PDB entry 3GTL | X-ray diffraction, 3.38 A resolution | chains B and J of the 13 polymer chains in the assembly

# Chain B
Molecule: DNA-directed RNA polymerase II subunit RPB2
From: Saccharomyces cerevisiae
Notes: EC 2.7.7.6; fragment: DNA-directed RNA polymerase II 140 kDa polypeptide
UniProt: P08518 (RPB2_YEAST); residues 1-1224 here = UniProt positions 1-1224
Amino-acid sequence (1224 residues; row label = number of the first residue in the row):
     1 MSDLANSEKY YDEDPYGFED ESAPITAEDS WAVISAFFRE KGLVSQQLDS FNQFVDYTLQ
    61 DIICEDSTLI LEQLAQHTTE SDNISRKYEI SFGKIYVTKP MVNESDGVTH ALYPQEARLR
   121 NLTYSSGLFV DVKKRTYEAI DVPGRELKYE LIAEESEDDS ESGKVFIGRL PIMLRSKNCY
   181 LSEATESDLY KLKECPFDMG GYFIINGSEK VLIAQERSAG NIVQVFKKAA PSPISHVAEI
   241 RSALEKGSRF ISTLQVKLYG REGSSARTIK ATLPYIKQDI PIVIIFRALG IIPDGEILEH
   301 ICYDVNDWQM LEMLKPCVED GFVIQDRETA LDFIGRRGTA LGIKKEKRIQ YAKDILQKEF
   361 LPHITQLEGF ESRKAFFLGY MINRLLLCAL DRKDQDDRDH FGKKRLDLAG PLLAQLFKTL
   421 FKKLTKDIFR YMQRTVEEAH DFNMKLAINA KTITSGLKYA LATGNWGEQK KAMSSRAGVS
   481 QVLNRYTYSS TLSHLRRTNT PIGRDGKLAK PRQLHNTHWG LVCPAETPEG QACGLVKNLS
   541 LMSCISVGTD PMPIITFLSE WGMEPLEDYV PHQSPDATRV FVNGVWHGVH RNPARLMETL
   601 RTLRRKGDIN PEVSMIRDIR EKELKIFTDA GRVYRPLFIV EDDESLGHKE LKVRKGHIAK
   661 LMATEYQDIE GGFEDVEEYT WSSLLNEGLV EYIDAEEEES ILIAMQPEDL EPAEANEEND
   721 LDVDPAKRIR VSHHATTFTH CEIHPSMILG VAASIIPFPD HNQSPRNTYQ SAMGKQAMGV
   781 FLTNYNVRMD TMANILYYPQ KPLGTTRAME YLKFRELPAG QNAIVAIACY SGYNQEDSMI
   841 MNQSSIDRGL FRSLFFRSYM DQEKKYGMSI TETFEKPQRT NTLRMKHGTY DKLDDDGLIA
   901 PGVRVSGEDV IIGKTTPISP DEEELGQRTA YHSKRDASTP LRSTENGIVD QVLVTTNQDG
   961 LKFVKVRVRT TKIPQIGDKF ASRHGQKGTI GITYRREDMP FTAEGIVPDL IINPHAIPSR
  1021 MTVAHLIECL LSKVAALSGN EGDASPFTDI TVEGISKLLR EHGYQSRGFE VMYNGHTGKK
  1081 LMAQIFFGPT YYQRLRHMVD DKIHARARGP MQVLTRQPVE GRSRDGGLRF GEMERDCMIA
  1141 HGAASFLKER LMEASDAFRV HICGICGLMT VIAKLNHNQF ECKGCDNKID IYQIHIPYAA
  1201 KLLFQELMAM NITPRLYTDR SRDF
Disordered / not traced: 1-19, 71-89, 135-163, 336-344, 438-445, 503-508, 669-677, 716-721, 920-932

# Chain J
Molecule: DNA-directed RNA polymerases I, II, and III subunit RPABC5
From: Saccharomyces cerevisiae
Notes: fragment: DNA-directed RNA polymerases I/II/III subunit 10
UniProt: P22139 (RPAB5_YEAST); numbering as in UniProt (aligned over 1-70)
Amino-acid sequence (70 residues; row label = number of the first residue in the row):
     1 MIVPVRCFSC GKVVGDKWES YLNLLQEDEL DEGTALSRLG LKRYCCRRMI LTHVDLIEKF
    61 LRYNPLEKRD
Disordered / not traced: 66-70
UniProt features mapped onto this chain:
  - binding site (Zn(2+)): Cys-7, Cys-10, Cys-45, Cys-46
  - cross-link: Lys-59 (Glycyl lysine isopeptide (Lys-Gly) (interchain with G-Cter in ubiquitin))

# Chain B / chain J interface
Pairs across the interface (57):
  Glu-186(B) / Arg-62(J)  salt bridge
  Tyr-190(B) / Lys-59(J)
  Tyr-190(B) / Arg-62(J)
  Tyr-190(B) / Tyr-63(J)  hydrophobic
  Cys-195(B) / Tyr-63(J)
  Pro-196(B) / Tyr-63(J)
  Phe-197(B) / Lys-59(J)
  Val-780(B) / Leu-56(J)  hydrophobic
  Thr-783(B) / Lys-59(J)
  Thr-783(B) / Phe-60(J)
  Thr-783(B) / Tyr-63(J)
  Asn-784(B) / Tyr-63(J)  hydrogen bond (backbone-side chain)
  Tyr-785(B) / Met-1(J)
  Tyr-785(B) / Phe-60(J)  hydrophobic
  Tyr-797(B) / Met-1(J)
  Tyr-798(B) / Ile-2(J)
  Tyr-798(B) / Pro-4(J)  hydrophobic
  Tyr-798(B) / Phe-8(J)  hydrophobic
  Gln-800(B) / Met-49(J)
  Gln-800(B) / Thr-52(J)
  Lys-801(B) / Leu-51(J)
  Lys-801(B) / Thr-52(J)  hydrogen bond (backbone-backbone)
  Lys-801(B) / Val-54(J)
  Leu-803(B) / Arg-48(J)
  Leu-803(B) / Leu-51(J)  hydrophobic
  Leu-803(B) / Thr-52(J)
  Arg-815(B) / Val-54(J)
  Glu-816(B) / Val-54(J)
  Glu-816(B) / Leu-56(J)
  Gln-821(B) / Phe-8(J)
  Asn-822(B) / Arg-48(J)
  Asn-822(B) / Thr-52(J)
  Ile-824(B) / Arg-48(J)
  Ser-845(B) / Phe-8(J)
  Arg-848(B) / Cys-7(J)  hydrogen bond (side chain-backbone)
  Arg-848(B) / Phe-8(J)  hydrogen bond (side chain-backbone)
  Arg-848(B) / Ser-9(J)
  Arg-848(B) / Cys-10(J)  hydrogen bond (side chain-backbone)
  Arg-848(B) / Gly-11(J)
  Gly-849(B) / Phe-8(J)
  Leu-850(B) / Phe-8(J)  hydrophobic
  Arg-996(B) / Cys-10(J)
  Glu-1004(B) / Arg-43(J)
  Val-1007(B) / Ser-9(J)
  Asp-1009(B) / Phe-8(J)
  Asp-1009(B) / Ser-9(J)  hydrogen bond (side chain-backbone)
  Asp-1009(B) / Arg-48(J)  salt bridge
  Ala-1036(B) / Tyr-44(J)  hydrophobic
  Ala-1036(B) / Arg-47(J)  hydrogen bond (backbone-side chain)
  Leu-1037(B) / Arg-47(J)  hydrogen bond (backbone-side chain)
  Ser-1038(B) / Gly-33(J)
  Gly-1039(B) / Glu-32(J)
  Gly-1039(B) / Leu-51(J)
  Asn-1040(B) / Glu-32(J)
  Tyr-1064(B) / Tyr-44(J)
  Glu-1070(B) / Tyr-44(J)  hydrogen bond
  Phe-1087(B) / Tyr-44(J)
Interface residues without a listed pair, chain B (45 interface residues in all): Ser-187, Lys-193, Ile-795, Leu-796, Pro-799, Pro-802, Asn-842, Ser-844, Ile-1006, Ala-1035
Interface residues without a listed pair, chain J (28 interface residues in all): Arg-6, Asp-31, Leu-36, Cys-45, Pro-65

# Overview
45 residues of chain B face 28 of chain J across their interface, with 9 hydrogen bonds and 2 salt bridges.
Polar contacts include Glu-186(B)/Arg-62(J), Asp-1009(B)/Arg-48(J) and Asn-784(B)/Tyr-63(J). From UniProt: 4
Zn2+-binding residues on chain J.
Here chain B is DNA-directed RNA polymerase II subunit RPB2 and chain J is DNA-directed RNA polymerases I, II,
and III subunit RPABC5, both from Saccharomyces cerevisiae. Entry 3GTL (Backtracked RNA polymerase II complex
with 13mer with G<>U mismatch) was determined by X-ray diffraction (same publication as 3GTG, 3GTJ, 3GTK,
3GTM, 3GTO, 3GTP and 3GTQ).
